1SVL - chains B and C of the 3 polymer chains in the assembly; structure by X-ray diffraction, 1.95 A resolution.

[Chain B (and C)]
Name: large T antigen
Organism: Simian virus 40
Notes: fragment: helicase domain; chain C of this document is another copy of the same molecule, construct and numbering; everything in this record applies to it too
UniProt: P03070 (TALA_SV40); numbering as in UniProt (aligned over 251-627)
Amino-acid sequence (377 residues; row label = number of the first residue in the row):
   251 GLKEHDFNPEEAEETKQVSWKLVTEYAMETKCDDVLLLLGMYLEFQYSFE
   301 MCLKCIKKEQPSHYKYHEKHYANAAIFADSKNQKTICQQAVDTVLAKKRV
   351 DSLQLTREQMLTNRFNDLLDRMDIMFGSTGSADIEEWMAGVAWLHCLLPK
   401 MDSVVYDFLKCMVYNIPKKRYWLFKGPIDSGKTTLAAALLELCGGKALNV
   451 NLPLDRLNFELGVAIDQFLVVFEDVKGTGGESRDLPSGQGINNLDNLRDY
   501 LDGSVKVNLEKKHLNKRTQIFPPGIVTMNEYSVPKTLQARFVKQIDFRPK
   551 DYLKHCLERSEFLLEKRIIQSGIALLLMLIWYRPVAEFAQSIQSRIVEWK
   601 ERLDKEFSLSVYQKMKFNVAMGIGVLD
Not modelled in the structure: 251-265
UniProt features mapped onto this chain:
  - zinc finger: Thr265 to Arg357 (T-ag D1-type)
  - binding site (Zn(2+)): Cys302, Cys305, His313, His317
  - binding site (ATP): Gly426 to Thr433
Bound ions: Zn2+: Cys302, Cys305, His313, His317; Mg2+: Thr433 (together with ADP)
Residues lining bound ligands: ADP (adenosine-5'-diphosphate): Trp393, Leu397, Pro427, Ile428, Asp429, Ser430, Gly431, Lys432, Thr433, Thr434, Asn529, Arg548, Pro549, Lys550, Leu553, Lys554, Leu557, Leu564

[How chain B and chain C interact]
Contacting residue pairs (47; chain B residue first):
  Asp284(B) - Arg349(C)  salt bridge
  Leu286(B) - Asp342(C)
  Leu286(B) - Ala346(C)
  Leu286(B) - Arg349(C)
  Leu287(B) - Arg349(C)
  Leu289(B) - Asp342(C)
  Leu289(B) - Ala346(C)  hydrophobic
  Gly290(B) - Ala346(C)
  Gly290(B) - Val350(C)
  Met291(B) - Val350(C)  hydrophobic
  Met291(B) - Gln354(C)  hydrogen bond
  Leu293(B) - Thr343(C)
  Glu294(B) - Val350(C)
  Gln296(B) - Lys271(C)
  Gln310(B) - Gln354(C)
  Ser312(B) - Gln354(C)
  Ala328(B) - Lys271(C)
  Asp329(B) - Lys271(C)
  Ser330(B) - Gln339(C)
  Lys331(B) - Trp270(C)
  Lys331(B) - Gln339(C)  hydrogen bond (backbone-side chain)
  Asn332(B) - Gln339(C)
  Gln333(B) - Gln339(C)  hydrogen bond
  Gln333(B) - Thr343(C)
  Lys334(B) - Asp342(C)  salt bridge
  Ile428(B) - Arg498(C)
  Asp429(B) - Arg498(C)  salt bridge
  Thr433(B) - Asp499(C)
  Thr433(B) - Val505(C)
  Ala437(B) - Val505(C)  hydrophobic
  Ala447(B) - Asn508(C)
  Phe459(B) - His513(C)
  Glu473(B) - Asp499(C)
  Pro486(B) - Asn496(C)
  Lys512(B) - His513(C)
  Leu514(B) - Leu514(C)  hydrophobic
  Glu561(B) - Lys419(C)  salt bridge
  Leu564(B) - Pro417(C)
  Leu564(B) - Lys418(C)
  Glu565(B) - Ile416(C)
  Glu565(B) - Pro417(C)
  Arg567(B) - Asn415(C)  hydrogen bond (side chain-backbone)
  Arg567(B) - Pro417(C)
  Arg567(B) - Gly503(C)  hydrogen bond (side chain-backbone)
  Arg567(B) - Ser504(C)
  Arg567(B) - Ile520(C)
  Gln570(B) - Ser504(C)
Also at the interface, not in a pair above, chain B (36 interface residues in all): Lys304, Leu452, Lys476
Also at the interface, not in a pair above, chain C (30 interface residues in all): Gln267, Leu345, Lys347, Leu353, Leu454, Asn458

[Overview]
36 residues of chain B and 30 residues of chain C are in contact; the contacts include 5 hydrogen bonds and 4
salt bridges. Polar contacts include Asp284(B)-Arg349(C), Lys334(B)-Asp342(C) and Asp429(B)-Arg498(C). Ligands
of chain B: ADP.
Both chains are large T antigen (Simian virus 40). Entry 1SVL (Co-crystal structure of SV40 large T antigen
helicase domain and ADP) was determined by X-ray diffraction, deposited together with 1SVM and 1SVO.
